PDB entry 7MQK | X-ray diffraction, 1.60 A resolution | chains A and B of the 4 polymer chains in the assembly

== Chain A (and B) ==
Name: Aminoglycoside N(3)-acetyltransferase III
From: Pseudomonas aeruginosa
Notes: EC 2.3.1.81; chain B of this document is another copy of the same molecule, construct and numbering; everything in this record applies to it too
Reference sequence: P29808 (AACC3_PSEAI); numbering as in UniProt (aligned over 1-271)
Sequence (274 residues; row label = number of the first residue in the row; numbers below 1 keep their minus sign (Gly-2 is residue -2)):
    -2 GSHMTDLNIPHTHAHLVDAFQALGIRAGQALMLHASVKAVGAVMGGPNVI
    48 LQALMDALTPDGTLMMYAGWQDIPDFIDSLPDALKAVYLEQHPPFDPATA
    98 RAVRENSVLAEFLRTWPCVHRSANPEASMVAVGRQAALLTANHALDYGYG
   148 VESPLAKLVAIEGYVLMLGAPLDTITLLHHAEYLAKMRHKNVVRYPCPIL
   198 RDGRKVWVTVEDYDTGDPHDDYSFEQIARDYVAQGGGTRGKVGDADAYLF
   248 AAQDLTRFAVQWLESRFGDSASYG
Not modelled in the structure: -2 to 5, 266-271 (chain B: -2 to 5, 267-271)
Modified / non-standard residues: Cys115 (S-hydroxycysteine; CSO)
Construct notes: expression tag (-2 to 0)
Small-molecule neighbours:
  - coenzyme A (COA): His31, Ala32, Ser33, Val34, Lys35, Ala36, Pro44, Tyr64, Glu102, Asn103, Ser104, Val105, Phe109, Ala167, Pro168, Thr171, Thr173
  - Sisomicin (SIS; (1S,2S,3R,4S,6R)-4,6-diamino-3-{[(2S,3R)-3-amino-6-(aminomethyl)-3,4-dihydro-2H-pyran-2-yl]oxy}-2-hydroxycyclohexyl 3-deoxy-4-C-methyl-3-(methylamino)-beta-L-arabinopyranoside): Tyr64, Ile70, Asp72, Glu102, Glu123, Tyr146, Asp170, His176, Thr212, Gly213, Phe221
Swiss-Prot annotation at these positions:
  - binding site (CoA): His31, Ala32, Ser33, Val34, Lys35, Ser104, Val105, Phe109, Thr171, Thr173
  - binding site (a 2-deoxystreptamine antibiotic): Tyr64, Asp72, Glu102, Glu123, Tyr146, Asp170, His176, Thr212, Gly213, Phe221
What the authors report for this chain:
  - binding site for coenzyme A: Lys35, Arg101
  - binding site for Sisomicin: Tyr64, Asp72, Glu123, Tyr146, Asp170, Ile172, His176, Asp211, Thr212, Gly213
  - catalytic residues: His176 (citing earlier work)

== How chain A and chain B interact ==
Pairs across the interface - 24 pairs, chain A then chain B:
  Asp75(A) - Gly265(B)
  Lys183(A) - Arg191(B)
  Met184(A) - Arg191(B)
  Arg185(A) - Val189(B)
  Arg185(A) - Val190(B)
  Arg185(A) - Arg191(B)  hydrogen bond (backbone-backbone)
  His186(A) - Asn188(B)  hydrogen bond
  His186(A) - Val189(B)
  Lys187(A) - Lys187(B)
  Lys187(A) - Asn188(B)
  Lys187(A) - Val189(B)  hydrogen bond (backbone-backbone)
  Asn188(A) - His186(B)  hydrogen bond
  Asn188(A) - Lys187(B)
  Asn188(A) - Asn188(B)
  Val189(A) - Arg185(B)
  Val189(A) - His186(B)
  Val189(A) - Lys187(B)  hydrogen bond (backbone-backbone)
  Val189(A) - Val189(B)  hydrophobic
  Val190(A) - Arg185(B)
  Arg191(A) - Lys183(B)
  Arg191(A) - Met184(B)
  Arg191(A) - Arg185(B)  hydrogen bond (backbone-backbone)
  Arg191(A) - Asp266(B)  salt bridge
  Thr206(A) - Asp266(B)  hydrogen bond
Other interface residues (no listed pair), chain A (13 interface residues in all): Ser76, Gly265
Other interface residues (no listed pair), chain B (12 interface residues in all): Asp75

== Overview ==
Chain A and chain B form an interface of 13 and 12 residues respectively, with 7 hydrogen bonds and 1 salt
bridge. Polar contacts include Arg191(A)-Asp266(B), His186(A)-Asn188(B) and Thr206(A)-Asp266(B). Ligands of
chain A: Sisomicin and coenzyme A. From the paper: the catalytic residue His176(A); a binding site for
Sisomicin at Tyr64(A), Asp72(A) and Glu123(A) among others.
Both chains are Aminoglycoside N(3)-acetyltransferase III (Pseudomonas aeruginosa). Entry 7MQK (AAC(3)-IIIa in
complex with CoA and sisomicin) was determined by X-ray diffraction, deposited together with 7MQL and 7MQM.
